Entry 6LSG (X-ray diffraction, 2.14 A resolution); this record covers chains A and B of the 3 polymer chains in the assembly.

# Chain A
Name: Genome polyprotein
Organism: Human enterovirus 71
Notes: EC 2.7.7.48
Reference sequence: E5RPG3 (E5RPG3_HE71); residues 1-462 here correspond to UniProt positions 1732-2193 (UniProt number = residue number + 1731)
Sequence (468 residues; row label = number of the first residue in the row):
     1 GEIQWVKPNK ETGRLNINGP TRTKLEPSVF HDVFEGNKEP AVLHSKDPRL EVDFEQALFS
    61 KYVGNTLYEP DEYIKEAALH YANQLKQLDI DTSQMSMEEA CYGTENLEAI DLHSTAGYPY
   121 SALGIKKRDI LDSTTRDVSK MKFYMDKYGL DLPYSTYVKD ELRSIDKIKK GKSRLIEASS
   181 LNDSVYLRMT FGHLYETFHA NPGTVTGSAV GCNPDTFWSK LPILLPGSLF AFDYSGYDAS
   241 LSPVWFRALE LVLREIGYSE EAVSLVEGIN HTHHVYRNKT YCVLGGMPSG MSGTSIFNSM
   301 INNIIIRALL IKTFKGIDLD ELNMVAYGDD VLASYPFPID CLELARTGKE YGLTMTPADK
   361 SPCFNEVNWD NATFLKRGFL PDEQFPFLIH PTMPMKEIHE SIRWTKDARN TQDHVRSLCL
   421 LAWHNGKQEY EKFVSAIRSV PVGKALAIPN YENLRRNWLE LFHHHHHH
Disordered / not traced: 464-468
Differences from the reference sequence: engineered mutation Ser114 (Thr1845 in E5RPG3), Thr115 (Ser1846 in E5RPG3), Met291 (Cys2022 in E5RPG3); expression tag (463-468)
Bound ions: Zn2+: His271, His273, Cys282, Glu343
Reported in the primary citation:
  - mutagenesis - T114S/S115T (50-fold): decreased binding to NTP
  - binding site for the 35-nt RNA strand (chain B): Ile176
  - conformationally variable residues (loop rearrangement): Ile176, Gly290

# Chain B
Molecule: 35-nt RNA strand
Sequence (35 nucleotides; row label = number of the first residue in the row):
   581 GGGAGAUGAA AGUCUCCAGG UCUCUCUCGU CGAAA
Disordered / not traced: 581-599, 610-615

# Chain A / chain B interface
Contacting residue pairs - 25 pairs, chain A then chain B:
  Pro20(A) - G600(B)  base contact
  Glu108(A) - U603(B)  phosphate contact
  Asp111(A) - C602(B)  phosphate contact
  Ser114(A) - U601(B)  phosphate contact
  Ser114(A) - C602(B)  hydrogen bond to the phosphate
  Thr115(A) - G600(B)  hydrogen bond to the phosphate
  Thr115(A) - U601(B)  hydrogen bond to the phosphate
  Tyr157(A) - G600(B)  sugar contact
  Lys159(A) - U601(B)  hydrogen bond to the base
  Ile176(A) - G600(B)  sugar contact
  Ile176(A) - U601(B)  sugar contact
  His199(A) - U603(B)  sugar contact
  Gly211(A) - U603(B)  hydrogen bond to the sugar
  Gly211(A) - C604(B)  sugar contact
  Cys212(A) - C604(B)  sugar contact
  Asn213(A) - C604(B)  hydrogen bond to the sugar
  Asn213(A) - U605(B)  sugar contact
  Pro214(A) - C604(B)  sugar contact
  Gly290(A) - U601(B)  sugar contact
  Tyr327(A) - U603(B)  hydrogen bond to the sugar
  Asp413(A) - U607(B)  hydrogen bond to the sugar
  Arg416(A) - C606(B)  hydrogen bond to the sugar
  Arg416(A) - U607(B)  salt bridge to the phosphate
  Leu420(A) - U605(B)  sugar contact
  Leu420(A) - C606(B)  sugar contact
Also at the interface, not in a pair above, chain A (27 interface residues in all): His113, Ser121, Lys127, Ala178, Val210, Ser289, Met291, Ser295, Ser417

# Summary
27 residues of chain A face 8 of chain B across their interface; the contacts include 9 hydrogen bonds and 1
salt bridge. Among the polar pairs are Lys159(A)-U601(B), Gly211(A)-U603(B) and Asn213(A)-C604(B). From the
paper: a binding site for the 35-nt RNA strand (chain B) at Ile176(A); T114S/S115T of chain A reduce binding
to NTP.
Chain A is Genome polyprotein (Human enterovirus 71) and chain B is a 35-nt RNA strand; the structure, Crystal
structure of the enterovirus 71 polymerase elongation complex (C0S6M form), was determined by X-ray
diffraction, deposited together with 6LSE, 6LSF and 6LSH.
